PDB entry 6J2P | X-ray diffraction, 2.85 A resolution | chains A and E

[Chain A]
Protein: COMPASS component SPP1
From: Saccharomyces cerevisiae S288c
Reference sequence: Q03012 (SPP1_YEAST); aligned to UniProt positions 1-120 over residues 1-120 (the alignment contains insertions or deletions, so no single offset holds)
Chain sequence (123 residues; numbered -2 to 120; the number before each row is that of its first residue; numbers below 1 keep their minus sign (Ser-2 is residue -2)):
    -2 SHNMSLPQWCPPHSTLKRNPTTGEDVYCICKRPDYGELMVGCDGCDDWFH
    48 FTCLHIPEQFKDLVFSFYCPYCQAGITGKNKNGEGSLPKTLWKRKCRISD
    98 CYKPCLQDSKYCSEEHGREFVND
Not modelled in the structure: -2 to 18, 79-81, 120
Differences from the reference sequence: expression tag (-2 to 0)
Metal / ion sites: Zn2+ site 1: Cys25, Cys27, His47, Cys50; Zn2+ site 2: Cys39, Cys42, Cys66, Cys69; Zn2+ site 3: Cys93, Cys98, Cys109, His113
Curated features (UniProtKB/Swiss-Prot):
  - zinc finger: Asp22 to Gly72 (PHD-type)
  - binding site (Zn(2+)): Cys25, Cys27, Cys39, Cys42, His47, Cys50, Cys66, Cys69, Cys102

[Chain E]
Protein: Histone H3
Reference sequence: P61830 (H3_YEAST); residues 1-7 here correspond to UniProt positions 2-8 (UniProt number = residue number + 1)
Chain sequence (7 residues; row label = number of the first residue in the row):
     1 ARTKQTA
Modified positions: Lys4 (N-trimethyllysine; M3L)
Curated features (UniProtKB/Swiss-Prot):
  - modified residue: Lys4 (N6,N6,N6-trimethyllysine)

[How chain A and chain E interact]
Pairs across the interface (24):
  Asp31(A) - Lys4(E)
  Asp31(A) - Thr6(E)
  Gly33(A) - Gln5(E)
  Gly33(A) - Thr6(E)
  Gly33(A) - Ala7(E)
  Glu34(A) - Lys4(E)
  Leu35(A) - Lys4(E)
  Leu35(A) - Gln5(E)
  Met36(A) - Thr3(E)
  Met36(A) - Lys4(E)  hydrogen bond (backbone-backbone)
  Val37(A) - Arg2(E)
  Gly38(A) - Arg2(E)  hydrogen bond (backbone-backbone)
  Cys39(A) - Arg2(E)  hydrogen bond (backbone-side chain)
  Asp40(A) - Arg2(E)  salt bridge
  Asp43(A) - Arg2(E)  salt bridge
  Trp45(A) - Arg2(E)
  Trp45(A) - Thr3(E)
  Trp45(A) - Lys4(E)
  Glu55(A) - Gln5(E)
  Lys58(A) - Thr3(E)
  Lys58(A) - Gln5(E)
  Val61(A) - Ala1(E)  hydrogen bond (backbone-backbone)
  Phe62(A) - Ala1(E)
  Ser63(A) - Ala1(E)
Interface residues without a listed pair, chain A (20 interface residues in all): Tyr24, Asp44, Phe48, Phe64

[Summary]
Chain A and chain E form an interface of 20 and 7 residues respectively, with 4 hydrogen bonds and 2 salt
bridges. Among the polar pairs are Asp40(A)-Arg2(E), Asp43(A)-Arg2(E) and Cys39(A)-Arg2(E). UniProt lists 9
Zn2+-binding residues on chain A.
Chain A is COMPASS component SPP1 (Saccharomyces cerevisiae S288c) and chain E is Histone H3; the structure,
Crystal structure of Saccharomyces cerevisiae Spp1 in complex with H3K4me3, was determined by X-ray
diffraction.
